PDB entry 2OH2 | X-ray diffraction, 3.05 A resolution | chains S and A of the 3 polymer chains in the assembly

[Chain S]
Molecule: 13-nt DNA strand
Sequence (13 nucleotides; row label = number of the first residue in the row):
     1 GGGGGAAGGACCC
Disordered / not traced: 1-3

[Chain A]
Protein: DNA polymerase kappa
Organism: Homo sapiens
Notes: EC 2.7.7.7
UniProtKB: Q9UBT6 (POLK_HUMAN); residues 19-526 here = UniProt positions 19-526
Amino-acid sequence (508 residues; each row starts with the number of its first residue):
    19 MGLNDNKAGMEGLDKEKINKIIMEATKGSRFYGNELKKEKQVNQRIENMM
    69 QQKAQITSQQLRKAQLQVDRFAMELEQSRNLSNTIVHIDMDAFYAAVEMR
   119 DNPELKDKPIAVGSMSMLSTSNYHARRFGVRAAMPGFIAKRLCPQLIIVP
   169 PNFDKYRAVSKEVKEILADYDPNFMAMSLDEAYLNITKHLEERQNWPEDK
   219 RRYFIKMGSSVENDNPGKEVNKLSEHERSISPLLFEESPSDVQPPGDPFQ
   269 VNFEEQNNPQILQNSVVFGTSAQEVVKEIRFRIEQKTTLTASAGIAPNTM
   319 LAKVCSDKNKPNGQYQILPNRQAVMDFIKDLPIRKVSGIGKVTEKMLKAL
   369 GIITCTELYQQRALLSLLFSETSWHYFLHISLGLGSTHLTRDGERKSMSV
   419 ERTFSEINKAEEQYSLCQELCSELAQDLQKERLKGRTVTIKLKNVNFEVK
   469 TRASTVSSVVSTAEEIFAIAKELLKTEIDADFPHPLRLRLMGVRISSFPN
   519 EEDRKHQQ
Disordered / not traced: 19-32, 225-281, 518-526
Metal / ion sites: Mg2+: Asp107, Met108, Asp198 (together with dTTP)
Residues lining bound ligands: dTTP: Asp107, Met108, Asp109, Ala110, Phe111, Tyr112, Ser137, Thr138, Tyr141, Arg144, Ala150, Ala151, Asp198, Glu199, Lys328
Curated features (UniProtKB/Swiss-Prot):
  - binding site (Mg(2+)): Asp107, Asp198, Glu199
  - mutagenesis: Asp198 (D198A: Loss of DNA polymerase activity; when associated with A-199), Glu199 (E199A: Loss of DNA polymerase activity; when associated with D-198)

[How chain S and chain A interact]
Contacting residue pairs (26; chain S residue first):
  DG5(S) - Arg454(A)  salt bridge to the phosphate
  DG5(S) - Thr473(A)  phosphate contact
  DA6(S) - Thr455(A)  phosphate contact
  DA6(S) - Ala471(A)  sugar contact
  DA6(S) - Ser472(A)  phosphate contact
  DA6(S) - Thr473(A)  hydrogen bond to the phosphate
  DA7(S) - Thr469(A)  phosphate contact
  DA7(S) - Arg470(A)  phosphate contact
  DA7(S) - Ala471(A)  hydrogen bond to the phosphate
  DG8(S) - Lys468(A)  phosphate contact
  DG8(S) - Thr469(A)  hydrogen bond to the phosphate
  DG8(S) - Arg470(A)  salt bridge to the phosphate
  DA10(S) - Arg63(A)  sugar contact
  DA10(S) - Val360(A)  phosphate contact
  DA10(S) - Thr361(A)  phosphate contact
  DC11(S) - Gly356(A)  sugar contact
  DC11(S) - Gly358(A)  hydrogen bond to the phosphate
  DC11(S) - Lys359(A)  hydrogen bond to the phosphate
  DC11(S) - Val360(A)  hydrogen bond to the phosphate
  DC11(S) - Thr361(A)  hydrogen bond to the phosphate
  DC12(S) - Val354(A)  phosphate contact
  DC12(S) - Gly356(A)  hydrogen bond to the phosphate
  DC12(S) - Ile357(A)  phosphate contact
  DC13(S) - Ser196(A)  sugar contact
  DC13(S) - Glu199(A)  phosphate contact
  DC13(S) - Lys321(A)  salt bridge to the phosphate
Other interface residues (no listed pair), chain A (24 interface residues in all): Lys56, Asp198, Ser355, Glu362, Val467

[Overview]
Chain S and chain A form an interface of 8 and 24 residues respectively, with 8 hydrogen bonds and 3 salt
bridges. Among the polar pairs are DA6(S)-Thr473(A), DA7(S)-Ala471(A) and DG8(S)-Thr469(A). Chain A binds
dTTP.
Chain S is a 13-nt DNA strand and chain A is DNA polymerase kappa (Homo sapiens); the structure, Ternary
Complex of Human DNA Polymerase, was determined by X-ray diffraction.
